PDB entry 9OA2 | electron microscopy, 3.85 A resolution | chains A and Z of the 12 polymer chains in the assembly

Chain A:
Molecule: Replicative DNA helicase
Source organism: Escherichia coli
Notes: EC 3.6.4.12
Reference sequence: P0ACB0 (DNAB_ECOLI); residue numbers follow UniProt; this construct covers 1-471
Chain sequence (471 residues; row label = number of the first residue in the row):
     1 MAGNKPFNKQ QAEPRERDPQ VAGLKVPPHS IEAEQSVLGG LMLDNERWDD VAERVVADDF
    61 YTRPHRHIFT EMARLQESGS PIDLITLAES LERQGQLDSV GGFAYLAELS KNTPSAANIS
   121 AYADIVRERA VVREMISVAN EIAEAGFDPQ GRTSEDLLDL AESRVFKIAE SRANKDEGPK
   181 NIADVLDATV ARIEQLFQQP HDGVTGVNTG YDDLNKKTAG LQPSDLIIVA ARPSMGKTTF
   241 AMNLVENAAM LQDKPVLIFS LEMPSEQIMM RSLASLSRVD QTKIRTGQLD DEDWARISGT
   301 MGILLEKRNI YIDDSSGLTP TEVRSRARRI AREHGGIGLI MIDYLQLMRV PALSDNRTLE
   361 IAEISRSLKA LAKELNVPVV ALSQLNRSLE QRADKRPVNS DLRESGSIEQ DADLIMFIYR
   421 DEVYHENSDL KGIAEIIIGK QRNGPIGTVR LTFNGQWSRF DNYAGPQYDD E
Not modelled in the structure: 1-23, 469-471
Curated features (UniProtKB/Swiss-Prot):
  - binding site (ATP): S234, K237, T238, R442
  - mutagenesis: P81 (P81H: About 100-fold increased survival following 3000 Gy ionizing radiation), A130 (A130V: In dnaB8, dnaB43, dnaB454; temperature sensitive, no DNA replication at 42 degrees Celsius in vivo, in vitro decreased helicase activity at 30, at 42 degrees Celius almost no helicase, no ...), M242 (M242I: In dnaB70; temperature sensitive, no DNA replication at 42 degrees Celsius in vivo, in vitro 25% helicase activity at 30, further decreased helicase at 42 degrees Celius, low ATPase activity ...), G299 (G299D: In dnaB252; temperature sensitive, no DNA replication at 42 degrees Celsius in vivo, in vitro no change in pRNA synthesis, 5'-3' helicase activity or ATPase at either temperature)
Metal / ion sites: Mg2+: E262 (together with ADP)
Residues lining bound ligands: ADP (adenosine-5'-diphosphate): R232, P233, S234, M235, G236, K237, T238, T239, R271, Q281, T282, R285, R420, G455
What the authors report for this chain:
  - conformationally variable residues: R403

Chain Z:
Molecule: Helicase loader
Source organism: Escherichia phage Lambda
Reference sequence: P03689 (VRPP_LAMBD); residues 1-233 here = UniProt positions 1-233
Chain sequence (233 residues; each row starts with the number of its first residue):
     1 MENIAAQMVN FDREQMRRIA NNMPEQYDEK PQVQQVAQII NGVFSQLLAT FPASLANRDQ
    61 NEVNEIRRQW VLAFRENGIT TMEQVNAGMR VARRQNRPFL PSPGQFVAWC REEASVTAGL
   121 PNVSELVDMV YEYCRKRGLY PDAESYPWKS NAHYWLVTNL YQNMRANALT DAELRRKAAD
   181 ELVHMTARIN RGEAIPEPVK QLPVMGGRPL NRAQALAKIA EIKAKFGLKG ASV
Not modelled in the structure: 1-118, 232-233
Sequence notes: engineered mutation E2 (Lys in P03689)

How chain A and chain Z interact:
Contacting residue pairs (24):
  Q288(A) with R208(Z)
  L289(A) with R208(Z); L210(Z)
  D290(A) with R208(Z); L210(Z)
  D291(A) with L210(Z)
  W294(A) with I219(Z), hydrophobic; I222(Z), hydrophobic
  S298(A) with I222(Z); F226(Z)
  M301(A) with F226(Z), hydrophobic
  G302(A) with F226(Z)
  L305(A) with F226(Z), hydrophobic
  Y424(A) with Q162(Z)
  H425(A) with Q162(Z)
  E426(A) with R137(Z), salt bridge; Y161(Z); Q162(Z), hydrogen bond (backbone-side chain); R165(Z), salt bridge
  N427(A) with T158(Z), hydrogen bond (side chain-backbone); N159(Z); Q162(Z)
  K431(A) with Q201(Z)
  Q456(A) with L202(Z)
Interface residues without a listed pair, chain Z (18 interface residues in all): Y133, A166, Q214, A215, K218

In short:
Chain A and chain Z form an interface of 15 and 18 residues respectively; the contacts include 2 hydrogen
bonds and 2 salt bridges. Polar contacts include E426(A)-R137(Z), E426(A)-R165(Z) and E426(A)-Q162(Z). Chain A
binds ADP. From UniProt: 4 ATP-binding residues and 4 mutagenesis sites on chain A. From the paper:
conformational variability at R403(A).
Chain A is Replicative DNA helicase (Escherichia coli) and chain Z is Helicase loader (Escherichia phage
Lambda); the structure, Ecoli DnaB helicase and Phage Lambda loader P with ADP-Mg in a 6:6 stoichiometry
ratio, was determined by electron microscopy, deposited together with 8V9S and 9OA1.
